7NTJ - chains B and G; structure by X-ray diffraction, 1.74 A resolution.

# Chain B
Protein: MAGUK p55 subfamily member 5
From: Homo sapiens
Reference sequence: Q8N3R9 (MPP5_HUMAN); residue numbers follow UniProt; this construct covers 255-336
Sequence (87 residues; row label = number of the first residue in the row):
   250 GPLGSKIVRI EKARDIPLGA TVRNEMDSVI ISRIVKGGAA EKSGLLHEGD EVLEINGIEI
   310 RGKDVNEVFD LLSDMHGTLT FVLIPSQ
Disordered / not traced: 336
Differences from the reference sequence: expression tag (250-254)
Curated features (UniProtKB/Swiss-Prot):
  - mutagenesis: Phe-318 (F318A/C: Increases interaction with CRB1)

# Chain G
Protein: Envelope small membrane protein
Reference sequence: P59637 (VEMP_SARS); residues 204-211 here correspond to UniProt positions 69-76 (UniProt number = residue number - 135)
Sequence (8 residues; row label = number of the first residue in the row):
   204 EGVPDLLV
Disordered / not traced: 204-207
Curated features (UniProtKB/Swiss-Prot):
  - motif: Asp-208 to Val-211 (PDZ-binding)

# Interface between chain B and chain G
Pairs across the interface (20):
  Pro-266(B) with Val-211(G)
  Leu-267(B) with Val-211(G), hydrogen bond (backbone-backbone)
  Gly-268(B) with Val-211(G), hydrogen bond (backbone-backbone)
  Ala-269(B) with Leu-209(G); Leu-210(G); Val-211(G), hydrogen bond (backbone-backbone)
  Thr-270(B) with Asp-208(G); Leu-209(G); Leu-210(G)
  Val-271(B) with Asp-208(G); Leu-209(G), hydrogen bond (backbone-backbone)
  Arg-272(B) with Asp-208(G)
  Ser-281(B) with Asp-208(G), hydrogen bond
  Val-284(B) with Leu-210(G), hydrophobic
  Val-314(B) with Leu-209(G)
  Asn-315(B) with Leu-209(G)
  Phe-318(B) with Leu-209(G), hydrophobic; Leu-210(G); Val-211(G), hydrophobic
  Leu-321(B) with Val-211(G), hydrophobic

# In short
Chain B and chain G form an interface of 13 and 4 residues respectively, with 5 hydrogen bonds. Among the
polar pairs are Gly-268(B)/Val-211(G), Ser-281(B)/Asp-208(G) and Leu-267(B)/Val-211(G). Curated annotation
(UniProt) lists one mutagenesis site on chain B.
Here chain B is MAGUK p55 subfamily member 5 (Homo sapiens) and chain G is Envelope small membrane protein.
Entry 7NTJ (PALS1 PDZ1 domain with SARS-CoV-1_E PBM complex) was determined by X-ray diffraction, deposited
together with 7NTK.
